PDB entry 5TIH | X-ray diffraction, 2.44 A resolution | chains H and L of the 3 polymer chains in the assembly

# Chain H
Molecule: CyRPA antibody Fab Heavy Chain
From: Mus musculus
Notes: antibody fragment or engineered binder
Sequence (215 residues; row label = number of the first residue in the row):
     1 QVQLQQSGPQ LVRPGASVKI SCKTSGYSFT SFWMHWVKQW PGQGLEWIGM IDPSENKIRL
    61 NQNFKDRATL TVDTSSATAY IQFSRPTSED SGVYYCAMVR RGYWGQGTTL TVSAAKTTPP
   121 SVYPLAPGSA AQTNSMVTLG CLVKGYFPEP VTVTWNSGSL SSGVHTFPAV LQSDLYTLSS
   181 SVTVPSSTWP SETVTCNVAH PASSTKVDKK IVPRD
Not modelled in the structure: 130-132
Cystine bridges: Cys22-Cys96, Cys141-Cys196

# Chain L
Molecule: CyRPA antibody Fab Light Chain
From: Mus musculus
Notes: antibody fragment or engineered binder
Sequence (212 residues; row label = number of the first residue in the row):
     1 DIQMTQSPSS LSASLGERVS LTCRASQEIS GYLSWLQRKP DGTIKRLIYT ASTVDSGVPN
    61 RFSGSRSGSD YSLTISSLES EDFADYYCLQ YDTYPWTFGG GTKLEIKRAD AAPTVSIFPP
   121 SSEQLTSGGA SVVCFLNNFY PKDINVKWKI DGSERQNGVL NSWTDQDSKD STYSMSSTLT
   181 LTKDEYERHN SYTCEATHKT STSPIVKSFN RN
Cystine bridges: Cys23-Cys88, Cys134-Cys194

# How chain H and chain L interact
Pairs across the interface (66):
  His35(H) - Trp96(L)
  Gln39(H) - Arg38(L)
  Gln39(H) - Tyr87(L)
  Gln43(H) - Tyr87(L)
  Gly44(H) - Tyr87(L)
  Leu45(H) - Tyr87(L)  hydrophobic
  Leu45(H) - Phe98(L)
  Glu46(H) - Phe98(L)
  Trp47(H) - Tyr94(L)  hydrophobic
  Trp47(H) - Pro95(L)  hydrophobic
  Trp47(H) - Trp96(L)
  Trp47(H) - Phe98(L)
  Met50(H) - Tyr94(L)
  Arg59(H) - Tyr94(L)  hydrogen bond
  Asn61(H) - Pro95(L)
  Tyr95(H) - Gly42(L)  hydrogen bond (side chain-backbone)
  Tyr95(H) - Ile44(L)
  Val99(H) - Leu89(L)  hydrophobic
  Val99(H) - Trp96(L)  hydrophobic
  Arg100(H) - Arg46(L)  hydrogen bond (backbone-side chain)
  Arg100(H) - Trp96(L)
  Arg101(H) - Arg46(L)  hydrogen bond (backbone-side chain)
  Gly102(H) - Arg46(L)
  Trp104(H) - Leu36(L)  hydrophobic
  Trp104(H) - Ile44(L)  hydrophobic
  Tyr123(H) - Ser121(L)
  Tyr123(H) - Glu123(L)
  Tyr123(H) - Gln124(L)
  Tyr123(H) - Ser127(L)
  Pro124(H) - Ser121(L)
  Pro124(H) - Glu123(L)
  Leu125(H) - Phe118(L)
  Leu125(H) - Val133(L)  hydrophobic
  Leu125(H) - Phe135(L)  hydrophobic
  Ala126(H) - Phe118(L)
  Ala126(H) - Pro119(L)
  Pro127(H) - Phe118(L)
  Thr138(H) - Ser116(L)
  Thr138(H) - Phe118(L)
  Leu142(H) - Ser131(L)
  Lys144(H) - Gln124(L)
  Lys144(H) - Thr180(L)
  His165(H) - Asn137(L)
  His165(H) - Asn138(L)  hydrogen bond
  His165(H) - Ser174(L)  hydrogen bond
  Thr166(H) - Thr164(L)
  Phe167(H) - Phe135(L)  hydrophobic
  Phe167(H) - Asn137(L)
  Phe167(H) - Ser162(L)
  Phe167(H) - Thr164(L)
  Phe167(H) - Ser174(L)
  Phe167(H) - Met175(L)
  Phe167(H) - Ser176(L)
  Pro168(H) - Ser162(L)  hydrogen bond (backbone-side chain)
  Pro168(H) - Trp163(L)
  Pro168(H) - Thr164(L)
  Val170(H) - Asn161(L)
  Gln172(H) - Leu160(L)
  Ser179(H) - Phe135(L)
  Ser179(H) - Ser176(L)  hydrogen bond
  Ser180(H) - Phe135(L)
  Ser181(H) - Phe135(L)
  Ser181(H) - Asn137(L)  hydrogen bond
  Arg214(H) - Pro119(L)
  Arg214(H) - Pro120(L)  hydrogen bond (side chain-backbone)
  Arg214(H) - Ser121(L)
Other interface residues (no listed pair), chain H (40 interface residues in all): Val37, Asn63, Gln106, Leu139, Gly140, Thr183
Other interface residues (no listed pair), chain L (36 interface residues in all): Asp1, Tyr91, Asp167

# Summary
The interface between chain H and chain L involves 40 residues on one side and 36 on the other; the contacts
include 10 hydrogen bonds. Polar pairs include Arg59(H)-Tyr94(L), Tyr95(H)-Gly42(L) and Arg100(H)-Arg46(L).
Chain H is CyRPA antibody Fab Heavy Chain and chain L is CyRPA antibody Fab Light Chain, both from Mus
musculus; the structure, Structural basis for inhibition of erythrocyte invasion by antibodies to Plasmodium
falciparum protein CyRPA, was determined by X-ray diffraction together with 5TIK from the same study.
